Entry 8F2K (electron microscopy, 2.90 A resolution); this record covers chains F and G of the 7 polymer chains in the assembly.

[Chain F]
Molecule: ATP synthase subunit beta
Source organism: Saccharomyces cerevisiae
Notes: EC 7.1.2.2
Reference sequence: A0A6A5PX46 (A0A6A5PX46_YEASX); residues 8-476 here correspond to UniProt positions 41-509 (UniProt number = residue number + 33)
Sequence (469 residues; each row starts with the number of its first residue):
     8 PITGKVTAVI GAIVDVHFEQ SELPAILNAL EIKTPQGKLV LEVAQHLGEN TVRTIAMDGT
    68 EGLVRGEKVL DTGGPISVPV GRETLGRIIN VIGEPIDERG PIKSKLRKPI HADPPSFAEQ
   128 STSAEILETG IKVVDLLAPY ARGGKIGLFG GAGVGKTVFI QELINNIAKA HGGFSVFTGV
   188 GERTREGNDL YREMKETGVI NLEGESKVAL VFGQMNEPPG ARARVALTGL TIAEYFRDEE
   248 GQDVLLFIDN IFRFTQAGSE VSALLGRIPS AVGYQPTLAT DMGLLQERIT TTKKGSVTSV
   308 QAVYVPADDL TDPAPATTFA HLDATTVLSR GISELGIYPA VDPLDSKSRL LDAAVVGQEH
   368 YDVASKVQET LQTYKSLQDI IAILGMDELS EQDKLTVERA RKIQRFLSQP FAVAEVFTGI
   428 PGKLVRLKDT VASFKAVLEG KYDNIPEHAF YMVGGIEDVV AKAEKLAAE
Ion coordination: Mg2+: Thr164 (together with ATP)
Small-molecule neighbours:
  - ATP (adenosine-5'-triphosphate), molecule 1: Gly158, Ala159, Gly160, Val161, Gly162, Lys163, Thr164, Val165, Arg190, Glu193, Tyr311, Tyr345, Pro346, Phe418, Ala421, Phe424, Thr425
  - ATP, molecule 2: Ser355, Asp359, Tyr368
  - Cruentaren A (XBC): Gly160, Arg337, Ser340, Glu341, Leu342, Gly343, Tyr345, Phe424, Thr425, Ile427, Tyr458, Met459
Reported in the primary citation:
  - binding site for Cruentaren A: Arg337, Glu341, Tyr345, Phe424

[Chain G]
Molecule: ATP synthase subunit gamma
Source organism: Saccharomyces cerevisiae
Reference sequence: A0A6A5Q493 (A0A6A5Q493_YEASX); residues 1-275 here correspond to UniProt positions 34-308 (UniProt number = residue number + 33)
Sequence (275 residues; row label = number of the first residue in the row):
     1 ATLKEVEMRL KSIKNIEKIT KTMKIVASTR LSKAEKAKIS AKKMDEAEQL FYKNAETKNL
    61 DVEATETGAP KELIVAITSD KGLCGSIHSQ LAKAVRRHLN DQPNADIVTI GDKIKMQLLR
   121 THPNNIKLSI NGIGKDAPTF QESALIADKL LSVMKAGTYP KISIFYNDPV SSLSFEPSEK
   181 PIFNAKTIEQ SPSFGKFEID TDANVPRDLF EYTLANQMLT AMAQGYAAEI SARRNAMDNA
   241 SKNAGDMINR YSILYNRTRQ AVITNELVDI ITGAS
Not modelled in the structure: 43-217

[How chain F and chain G interact]
Pairs across the interface - 7 pairs, chain F then chain G:
  Pro276(F) with Gly273(G)
  Ala278(F) with Ile270(G)
  Asp386(F) with Asn15(G), hydrogen bond; Ile16(G)
  Ile387(F) with Ile19(G), hydrophobic
  Leu391(F) with Ile19(G), hydrophobic; Met23(G), hydrophobic
Interface residues without a listed pair, chain F (8 interface residues in all): Ile275, Ser277, Ile390
Interface residues without a listed pair, chain G (8 interface residues in all): Ser12, Ala274

[Summary]
The chain F/chain G interface involves 8 residues from each chain, with 1 hydrogen bond. Its one
hydrogen-bonded contact is Asp386(F)-Asn15(G). Chain F binds ATP and Cruentaren A. The paper reports a binding
site for Cruentaren A at Arg337(F), Glu341(F) and Tyr345(F) among others.
Chain F is ATP synthase subunit beta and chain G is ATP synthase subunit gamma, both from Saccharomyces
cerevisiae; the structure, Structure of yeast F1-ATPase, was determined by electron microscopy.
